Entry 6Z46 (X-ray diffraction, 3.70 A resolution); this record covers chains H and N of the 28 polymer chains in the assembly.

== Chain H (and N) ==
Protein: Proteasome subunit beta
Organism: Sulfolobus acidocaldarius
Notes: EC 3.4.25.1; chain N of this document is another copy of the same molecule, construct and numbering; everything in this record applies to it too
Reference sequence: A0A0U3GVH3 (A0A0U3GVH3_9CREN); residues 2-190 here correspond to UniProt positions 7-195 (UniProt number = residue number + 5)
Amino-acid sequence (198 residues; each row starts with the number of its first residue):
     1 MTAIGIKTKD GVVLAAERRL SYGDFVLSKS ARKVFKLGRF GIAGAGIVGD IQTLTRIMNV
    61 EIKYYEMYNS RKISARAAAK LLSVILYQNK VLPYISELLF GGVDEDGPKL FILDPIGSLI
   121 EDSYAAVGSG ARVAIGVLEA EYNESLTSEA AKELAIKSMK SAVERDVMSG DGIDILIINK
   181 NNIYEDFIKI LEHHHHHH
Unresolved in the structure: 1, 179-182, 189-198 (chain N: 1, 185-198)
Sequence notes: initiating methionine (1); expression tag (191-198)

== Interface between chain H and chain N ==
Residue-residue contacts (28):
  Lys80(H) - Arg56(N)
  Ser83(H) - Arg56(N)
  Val84(H) - Arg56(N)
  Tyr87(H) - Gly49(N)
  Tyr87(H) - Asp50(N)  hydrogen bond
  Tyr87(H) - Thr53(N)  hydrogen bond
  Tyr87(H) - Tyr94(N)
  Lys90(H) - Asp50(N)  salt bridge
  Lys90(H) - Pro93(N)
  Val91(H) - Leu92(N)  hydrophobic
  Ile112(H) - Ser28(N)
  Asp114(H) - Tyr22(N)  hydrogen bond
  Ile116(H) - Ile47(N)  hydrophobic
  Ser118(H) - Val48(N)
  Ser118(H) - Gly49(N)
  Ser118(H) - Gln52(N)
  Leu119(H) - Gln52(N)  hydrogen bond (backbone-side chain)
  Ile120(H) - Leu20(N)  hydrophobic
  Ile120(H) - Ser28(N)
  Ile120(H) - Ser30(N)
  Glu121(H) - Ser30(N)  hydrogen bond (backbone-side chain)
  Asp122(H) - Ser28(N)  hydrogen bond
  Asp122(H) - Ser30(N)  hydrogen bond
  Tyr124(H) - Lys29(N)
  Arg132(H) - Asp24(N)  salt bridge
  Arg132(H) - Phe25(N)
  Ile135(H) - Phe25(N)  hydrophobic
  Glu139(H) - Lys29(N)  salt bridge
Also at the interface, not in a pair above, chain H (21 interface residues in all): Glu97, Gly117, Ala131
Also at the interface, not in a pair above, chain N (18 interface residues in all): Leu27

== Overview ==
21 residues of chain H face 18 of chain N across their interface; the contacts include 7 hydrogen bonds and 3
salt bridges. Polar pairs include Lys90(H)-Asp50(N), Arg132(H)-Asp24(N) and Glu139(H)-Lys29(N).
Chain H and chain N are both Proteasome subunit beta (Sulfolobus acidocaldarius); the structure, Structure of
the S. acidocaldarius 20S proteasome (Saci0613/Saci0662), was determined by X-ray diffraction.
